1H60 - chain A; structure by X-ray diffraction, 1.60 A resolution.

== Chain A ==
Protein: Pentaerythritol tetranitrate reductase
Organism: Enterobacter cloacae
Reference sequence: P71278 (P71278_ENTCL); residues 1-364 here correspond to UniProt positions 2-365 (UniProt number = residue number + 1)
Sequence (364 residues; row label = number of the first residue in the row):
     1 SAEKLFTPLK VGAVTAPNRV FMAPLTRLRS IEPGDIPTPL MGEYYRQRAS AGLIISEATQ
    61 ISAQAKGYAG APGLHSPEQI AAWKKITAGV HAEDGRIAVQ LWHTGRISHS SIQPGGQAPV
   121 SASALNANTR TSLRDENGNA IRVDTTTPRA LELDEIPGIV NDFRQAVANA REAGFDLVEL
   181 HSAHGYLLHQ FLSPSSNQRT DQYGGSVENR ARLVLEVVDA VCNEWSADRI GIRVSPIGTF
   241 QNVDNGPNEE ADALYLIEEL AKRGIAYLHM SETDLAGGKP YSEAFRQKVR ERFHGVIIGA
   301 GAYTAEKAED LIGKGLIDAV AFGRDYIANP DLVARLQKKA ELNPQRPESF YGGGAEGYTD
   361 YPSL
Ligand contacts:
  - FMN (flavin mononucleotide): Ala23, Pro24, Leu25, Thr26, Glu57, Ala58, Gln100, His181, His184, Arg233, Ser271, Leu275, Ala300, Gly301, Ala302, Ala321, Phe322, Gly323, Arg324, Ile327, Phe350, Tyr351
  - progesterone (STR): Thr26, Tyr68, Trp102, Arg130, Ser132, Arg142, His181, His184, Tyr186, Gln241, Leu275, Tyr351

== In short ==
Chain A binds flavin mononucleotide and progesterone.
Chain A is Pentaerythritol tetranitrate reductase (Enterobacter cloacae); the structure, Structure of
Pentaerythritol Tetranitrate Reductase in complex with progesterone, was determined by X-ray diffraction (same
publication as 1H51, 1H50, 1H61, 1H62 and 1H63).
